Entry 8WE4 (electron microscopy, 2.91 A resolution); this record covers chains A and B of the 4 polymer chains in the assembly.

[Chain A]
Name: Angiotensin-converting enzyme 2
Source organism: Homo sapiens
UniProt: Q9BYF1 (ACE2_HUMAN); residue numbers follow UniProt; this construct covers 1-805
Chain sequence (805 residues; row label = number of the first residue in the row):
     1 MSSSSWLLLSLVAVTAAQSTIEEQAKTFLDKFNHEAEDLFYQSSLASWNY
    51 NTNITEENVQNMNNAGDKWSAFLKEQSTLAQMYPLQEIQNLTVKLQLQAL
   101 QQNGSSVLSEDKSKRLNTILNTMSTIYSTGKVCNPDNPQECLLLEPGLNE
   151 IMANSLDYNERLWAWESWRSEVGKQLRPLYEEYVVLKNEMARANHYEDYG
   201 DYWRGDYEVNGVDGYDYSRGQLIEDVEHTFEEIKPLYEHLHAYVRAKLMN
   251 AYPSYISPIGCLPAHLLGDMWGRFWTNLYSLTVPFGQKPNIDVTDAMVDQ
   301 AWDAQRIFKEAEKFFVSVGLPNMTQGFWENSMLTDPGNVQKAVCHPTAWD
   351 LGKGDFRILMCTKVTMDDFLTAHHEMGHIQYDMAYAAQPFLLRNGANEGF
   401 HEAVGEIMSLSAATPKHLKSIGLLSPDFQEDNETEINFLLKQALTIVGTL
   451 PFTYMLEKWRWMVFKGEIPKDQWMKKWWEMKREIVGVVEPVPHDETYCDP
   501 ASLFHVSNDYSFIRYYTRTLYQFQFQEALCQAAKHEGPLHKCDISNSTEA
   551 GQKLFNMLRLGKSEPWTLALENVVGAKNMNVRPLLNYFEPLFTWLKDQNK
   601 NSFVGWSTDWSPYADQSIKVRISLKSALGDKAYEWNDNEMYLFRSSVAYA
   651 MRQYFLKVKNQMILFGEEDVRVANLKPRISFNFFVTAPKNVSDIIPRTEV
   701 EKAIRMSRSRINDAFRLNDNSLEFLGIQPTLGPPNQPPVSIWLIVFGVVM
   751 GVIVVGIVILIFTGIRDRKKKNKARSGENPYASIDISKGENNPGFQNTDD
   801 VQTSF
Unresolved in the structure: 1-18, 615-805
Disulfide bonds: Cys133-Cys141, Cys344-Cys361, Cys530-Cys542
Glycans and other covalent adducts: N-acetylglucosamine (NAG) linked to Asn53, Asn90, Asn103, Asn322, Asn432; glycan linked to Asn546
Bound ions: Zn2+: His374, His378, Glu402
Curated features (UniProtKB/Swiss-Prot):
  - region: Asp30 to Tyr41 (Interaction with SARS-CoV spike glycoprotein), Met82 to Pro84 (Interaction with SARS-CoV spike glycoprotein), Lys353 to Arg357 (Interaction with SARS-CoV spike glycoprotein), Arg652 to Lys659 (Essential for cleavage by ADAM17), Arg697 to Arg716 (Essential for cleavage by TMPRSS11D and TMPRSS2)
  - motif: Glu778 to Ile786 (LIR), Tyr781 to Asp785 (SH2-binding), Tyr781 to Ile784 (Endocytic sorting signal), Asn792 to Phe795 (PTB), Thr803 to Phe805 (PDZ-binding)
  - active site: Glu375 (Proton acceptor), His505 (Proton donor)
  - binding site (chloride): Arg169, Trp477, Lys481
  - binding site (substrate): Arg273, His345, Pro346, Tyr515
  - binding site (Zn(2+)): His374, His378, Glu402
  - modified residue: Tyr781 (Phosphotyrosine), Ser783 (Phosphoserine)
  - glycosylation (N-linked (GlcNAc...) asparagine): Asn53, Asn90, Asn103, Asn322, Asn432, Asn546, Asn690
  - cross-link: Lys788 (Glycyl lysine isopeptide (Lys-Gly) (interchain with G-Cter in ubiquitin))
  - mutagenesis: Ser19 (S19P: Increases slightly the interaction with RBD domain of SARS-CoV-2 spike protein), Gln24 to Lys26 (Slightly inhibits interaction with SARS-CoV spike glycoprotein), Gln24 (Q24T: Increases slightly the interaction with RBD domain of SARS-CoV-2 spike protein), Ala25 (A25V: Increases slightly the interaction with RBD domain of SARS-CoV-2 spike protein), Thr27 (T27Y: Increases slightly the interaction with RBD domain of SARS-CoV-2 spike protein. In sACE2.v2.2; increases interaction with RBD domain of SARS-CoV-2 spike protein ...), Leu29 (L29F: Increases slightly the interaction with RBD domain of SARS-CoV-2 spike protein), Lys31 (K31D: Abolishes interaction with SARS-CoV spike glycoprotein; K31Y: Increases slightly the interaction with RBD domain of SARS-CoV-2 spike protein), Asn33 (N33D: Increases slightly the interaction with RBD domain of SARS-CoV-2 spike protein), His34 (H34A: Increases slightly the interaction with RBD domain of SARS-CoV-2 spike protein), Glu37 (E37A: No effect on interaction with SARS-CoV spike glycoprotein), Asp38 (D38A: No effect on interaction with SARS-CoV spike glycoprotein), Leu39 (L39R: Increases slightly the interaction with RBD domain of SARS-CoV-2 spike protein), 50 further mutagenesis entries in UniProt

[Chain B]
Name: Spike protein S1
Source organism: Severe acute respiratory syndrome coronavirus 2
Notes: fragment: receptor binding domain
UniProt: P0DTC2 (SPIKE_SARS2); residues 319-541 here = UniProt positions 319-541
Chain sequence (223 residues; each row starts with the number of its first residue):
   319 RVQPTESIVRFPNITNLCPFHEVFNATTFASVYAWNRKRISNCVADYSVI
   369 YNFAPFFAFKCYGVSPTKLNDLCFTNVYADSFVIRGNEVSQIAPGQTGNI
   419 ADYNYKLPDDFTGCVIAWNSNKLDSKPSGNYNYLYRLFRKSKLKPFERDI
   469 STEIYQAGNKPCNGVAGPNCYSPLQSYGFRPTYGVGHQPYRVVVLSFELL
   519 HAPATVCGPKKSTNLVKNKCVNF
Unresolved in the structure: 319-332, 528-541
Disulfide bonds: Cys336-Cys361, Cys379-Cys432, Cys391-Cys525, Cys480-Cys488
Glycans and other covalent adducts: N-acetylglucosamine (NAG) linked to Asn343
Construct notes: variant His339 (Gly in P0DTC2), Thr346 (Arg in P0DTC2), Ile368 (Leu in P0DTC2), Phe371 (Ser in P0DTC2), Pro373 (Ser in P0DTC2), Phe375 (Ser in P0DTC2), Ala376 (Thr in P0DTC2), Asn405 (Asp in P0DTC2), Ser408 (Arg in P0DTC2), Asn417 (Lys in P0DTC2), Lys440 (Asn in P0DTC2), Pro445 (Val in P0DTC2), Ser446 (Gly in P0DTC2), Lys460 (Asn in P0DTC2), Asn477 (Ser in P0DTC2), Lys478 (Thr in P0DTC2), Ala484 (Glu in P0DTC2), Pro486 (Phe in P0DTC2), Ser490 (Phe in P0DTC2), Arg498 (Gln in P0DTC2), Tyr501 (Asn in P0DTC2), His505 (Tyr in P0DTC2)
Curated features (UniProtKB/Swiss-Prot):
  - region: Asn448 to Phe456 (Immunodominant HLA epitope recognized by the CD8+)
  - glycosylation: Thr323 (O-linked (GalNAc) threonine), Ser325 (O-linked (HexNAc...) serine), Asn331 (N-linked (GlcNAc...) (complex) asparagine), Asn343 (N-linked (GlcNAc...) (complex) asparagine)
  - natural variant: His339 (G339H: In strain: Omicron/BA.2.75, Omicron/XBB.1.5 and 1 more; this construct carries the variant), Thr346 (R346T: In strain: Omicron/BQ.1.1, Omicron/XBB.1.5 and 1 more; this construct carries the variant), Ile368 (L368I: In strain: Omicron/XBB.1.5, Omicron/EG.5.1; this construct carries the variant), Phe371 (S371F: In strain: Omicron/BA.2, Omicron/BA.2.12.1 and 6 more; this construct carries the variant), Pro373 (S373P: In strain: Omicron/BA.1, Omicron/BA.2 and 7 more; this construct carries the variant), Phe375 (S375F: In strain: Omicron/BA.1, Omicron/BA.2 and 7 more; this construct carries the variant), Ala376 (T376A: In strain: Omicron/BA.2, Omicron/BA.2.12.1 and 5 more; this construct carries the variant), Asn405 (D405N: In strain: Omicron/BA.2, Omicron/BA.2.12.1 and 6 more; this construct carries the variant), Ser408 (R408S: In strain: Omicron/BA.2, Omicron/BA.2.12.1 and 6 more; this construct carries the variant), Asn417 (K417N: In strain: Beta/B.1.351, Omicron/BA.1 and 8 more; this construct carries the variant), Lys440 (N440K: In strain: Omicron/BA.1, Omicron/BA.2 and 7 more; this construct carries the variant), Lys444 (K444T: In strain: Omicron/BQ.1.1), 16 further natural variant entries in UniProt
  - mutagenesis: Asn331 (N331Q: Reduced viral infectivity), Asn343 (N343Q: Reduced viral infectivity), Leu452 (L452R: Increased resistance to neutralizing antibodies. Decreases HLA binding to NF9 epitope. Increased binding affinity to human ACE2), Tyr453 (Y453F: Decreased HLA binding to NF9 epitope. Increased binding affinity to human ACE2), Ala475 (A475V: Increased resistance to neutralizing antibodies), Val483 (V483A: Increased resistance to neutralizing antibodies), Gln493 (Q493N: Reduced host ACE2-binding affinity in vitro; Q493Y: Reduced host ACE2-binding affinity in vitro), His519 (H519P: Increased resistance to human covalescent sera neutralization)
What the authors report for this chain:
  - mutagenesis - Q493R (2.3-fold): increased binding to hACE2
  - mutagenesis - Q493R (2.3-fold): increased binding to Angiotensin-converting enzyme 2 (chain A)

[Interface between chain A and chain B]
Residue-residue contacts - 35 pairs, chain A then chain B:
  Ser19(A) with Asn477(B), hydrogen bond (backbone-side chain)
  Gln24(A) with Ala475(B); Gly476(B); Asn477(B); Asn487(B), hydrogen bond
  Thr27(A) with Phe456(B); Tyr489(B)
  Phe28(A) with Tyr489(B)
  Asp30(A) with Leu455(B); Phe456(B)
  Lys31(A) with Phe456(B); Tyr489(B); Gln493(B), hydrogen bond
  His34(A) with Tyr453(B), hydrogen bond; Leu455(B); Gln493(B); Ser494(B), hydrogen bond (side chain-backbone)
  Asp38(A) with Tyr449(B), hydrogen bond; Arg498(B), salt bridge
  Tyr41(A) with Arg498(B); Thr500(B), hydrogen bond; Tyr501(B)
  Gln42(A) with Tyr449(B), hydrogen bond; Arg498(B)
  Met82(A) with Pro486(B), hydrophobic; Asn487(B)
  Tyr83(A) with Asn487(B), hydrogen bond; Tyr489(B)
  Lys353(A) with Tyr501(B); Gly502(B), hydrogen bond (backbone-backbone); His505(B)
  Gly354(A) with Gly502(B), hydrogen bond (backbone-backbone); His505(B)
  Asp355(A) with Thr500(B)
  Arg357(A) with Thr500(B)
Also at the interface, not in a pair above, chain A (17 interface residues in all): Asn330
Also at the interface, not in a pair above, chain B (23 interface residues in all): Arg403, Asn417, Tyr473, Ser490, Tyr495, Gly496
The authors on this interface:
  - specific contacts: Asn477(B)-Ser19(A) (hydrogen bond), Pro486(B)-Met82(A), Asn487(B)-Tyr83(A) (hydrogen bond), Gln493(B)-Lys31(A)
  - interface residues, chain A: Gln24(A), His34(A), Asp38(A), Tyr41(A), Gln42(A), Lys353(A)
  - interface residues, chain B: Tyr449(B), Tyr453(B), Asn487(B), Arg498(B), Thr500(B), Gly502(B)

[In short]
Chain A and chain B form an interface of 17 and 23 residues respectively; the contacts include 11 hydrogen
bonds and 1 salt bridge. Polar pairs include Asp38(A)-Arg498(B), Ser19(A)-Asn477(B) and Gln24(A)-Asn487(B).
The authors report hydrogen bonds between Asn477(B) and Ser19(A) and Asn487(B) and Tyr83(A); contacts between
Pro486(B) and Met82(A) and Gln493(B) and Lys31(A). From the paper: Q493R of chain B increases binding to
hACE2; interface residues Gln24(A), His34(A) and Tyr449(B) among others.
Here chain A is Angiotensin-converting enzyme 2 (Homo sapiens) and chain B is Spike protein S1 (Severe acute
respiratory syndrome coronavirus 2). Entry 8WE4 (SARS-CoV-2 Omicron XBB.1.5 RBD complexed with human ACE2 and
S304) was determined by electron microscopy, deposited together with 8WDR, 8WDS, 8WDY, 8WDZ, 8WE0 and 8WE1.
